Entry 2HPC (X-ray diffraction, 2.90 A resolution); this record covers chains B and M of the 5 polymer chains in the assembly.

[Chain B]
Molecule: Fibrinogen beta chain
From: Homo sapiens
UniProt: P02675 (FIBB_HUMAN); residues 134-461 here correspond to UniProt positions 164-491 (UniProt number = residue number + 30)
Amino-acid sequence (328 residues; each row starts with the number of its first residue):
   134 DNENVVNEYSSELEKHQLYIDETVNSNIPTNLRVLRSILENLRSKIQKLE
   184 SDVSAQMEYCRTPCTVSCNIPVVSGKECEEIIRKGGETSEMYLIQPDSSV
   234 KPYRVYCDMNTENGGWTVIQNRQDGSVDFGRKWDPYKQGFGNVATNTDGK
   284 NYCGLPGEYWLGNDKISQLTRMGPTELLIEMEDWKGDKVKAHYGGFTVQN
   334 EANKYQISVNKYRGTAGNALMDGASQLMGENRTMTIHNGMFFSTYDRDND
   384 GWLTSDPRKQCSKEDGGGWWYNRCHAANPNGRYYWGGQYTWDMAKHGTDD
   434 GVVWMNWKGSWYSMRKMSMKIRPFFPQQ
Not modelled in the structure: 134-150, 458-461
Cystine bridges: C201-C286, C211-C240, C394-C407
Covalently attached groups: N-acetylglucosamine (NAG) linked to N364
Metal / ion sites: Ca2+: D381, D383, W385

[Chain M]
Molecule: Gly-Pro-Arg-Pro-amide peptide ligand
Amino-acid sequence (5 residues; each row starts with the number of its first residue):
     1 GPRPX
Modified / non-standard residues: NH2 (amino group) at position 5

[Chain B / chain M interface]
Pairs across the interface (17; chain B residue first):
  L360(B) - P2(M)
  N364(B) - P2(M)
  M367(B) - P2(M)  hydrophobic
  M367(B) - R3(M)
  T368(B) - P2(M)
  W385(B) - R3(M)
  E397(B) - R3(M)  salt bridge
  D398(B) - R3(M)  salt bridge
  R406(B) - P2(M)
  R406(B) - R3(M)
  R406(B) - P4(M)  hydrogen bond (side chain-backbone)
  C407(B) - G1(M)
  C407(B) - R3(M)  hydrogen bond
  H408(B) - G1(M)  hydrogen bond (backbone-backbone)
  T431(B) - R3(M)
  D432(B) - G1(M)  hydrogen bond (side chain-backbone)
  M438(B) - G1(M)
Interface residues without a listed pair, chain B (14 interface residues in all): S443
Interface residues without a listed pair, chain M (5 interface residues in all): NH2_5

[Summary]
Chain B and chain M form an interface of 14 and 5 residues respectively; the contacts include 4 hydrogen bonds
and 2 salt bridges. Among the polar pairs are E397(B)-R3(M), D398(B)-R3(M) and R406(B)-P4(M). Covalently
linked N-acetylglucosamine: at N364(B). D381(B), D383(B) and W385(B) coordinate Ca2+.
Here chain B is Fibrinogen beta chain (Homo sapiens) and chain M is Gly-Pro-Arg-Pro-amide peptide ligand.
Entry 2HPC (Crystal structure of fragment D from Human Fibrinogen Complexed with Gly-Pro-Arg-Pro-amide) was
determined by X-ray diffraction.
